Entry 1FFK (X-ray diffraction, 2.40 A resolution); this record covers chains 0 and V of the 29 polymer chains in the assembly.

Chain 0:
Molecule: 23S RRNA
Organism: Haloarcula marismortui
Sequence (2922 nucleotides; numbered 2 to 2923; the number before each row is that of its first residue):
     2 UUGGCUACUAUGCCAGCUGGUGGAUUGCUCGGCUCAGGCGCUGAUGAAGG
    52 ACGUGCCAAGCUGCGAUAAGCCAUGGGGAGCCGCACGGAGGCGAAGAACC
   102 AUGGAUUUCCGAAUGAGAAUCUCUCUAACAAUUGCUUCGCGCAAUGAGGA
   152 ACCCCGAGAACUGAAACAUCUCAGUAUCGGGAGGAACAGAAAACGCAAUG
   202 UGAUGUCGUUAGUAACCGCGAGUGAACGCGAUACAGCCCAAACCGAAGCC
   252 CUCACGGGCAAUGUGGUGUCAGGGCUACCUCUCAUCAGCCGACCGUCUCG
   302 ACGAAGUCUCUUGGAACAGAGCGUGAUACAGGGUGACAACCCCGUACUCG
   352 AGACCAGUACGACGUGCGGUAGUGCCAGAGUAGCGGGGGUUGGAUAUCCC
   402 UCGCGAAUAACGCAGGCAUCGACUGCGAAGGCUAAACACAACCUGAGACC
   452 GAUAGUGAACAAGUAGUGUGAACGAACGCUGCAAAGUACCCUCAGAAGGG
   502 AGGCGAAAUAGAGCAUGAAAUCAGUUGGCGAUCGAGCGACAGGGCAUACA
   552 AGGUCCCUCGACGAAUGACCGACGCGCGAGCGUCCAGUAAGACUCACGGG
   602 AAGCCGAUGUUCUGUCGUACGUUUUGAAAAACGAGCCAGGGAGUGUGUCU
   652 GCAUGGCAAGUCUAACCGGAGUAUCCGGGGAGGCACAGGGAAACCGACAU
   702 GGCCGCAGGGCUUUGCCCGAGGGCCGCCGUCUUCAAGGGCGGGGAGCCAU
   752 GUGGACACGACCCGAAUCCGGACGAUCUACGCAUGGACAAGAUGAAGCGU
   802 GCCGAAAGGCACGUGGAAGUCUGUUAGAGUUGGUGUCCUACAAUACCCUC
   852 UCGUGAUCUAUGUGUAGGGGUGAAAGGCCCAUCGAGUCCGGCAACAGCUG
   902 GUUCCAAUCGAAACAUGUCGAAGCAUGACCUCCGCCGAGGUAGUCUGUGA
   952 GGUAGAGCGACCGAUUGGUGUGUCCGCCUCCGAGAGGAGUCGGCACACCU
  1002 GUCAAACUCCAAACUUACAGACGCCGUUUGACGCGGGGAUUCCGGUGCGC
  1052 GGGGUAAGCCUGUGUACCAGGAGGGGAACAACCCAGAGAUAGGUUAAGGU
  1102 CCCCAAGUGUGGAUUAAGUGUAAUCCUCUGAAGGUGGUCUCGAGCCCUAG
  1152 ACAGCCGGGAGGUGAGCUUAGAAGCAGCUACCCUCUAAGAAAAGCGUAAC
  1202 AGCUUACCGGCCGAGGUUUGAGGCGCCCAAAAUGAUCGGGACUCAAAUCC
  1252 ACCACCGAGACCUGUCCGUACCACUCAUACUGGUAAUCGAGUAGAUUGGC
  1302 GCUCUAAUUGGAUGGAAGUAGGGGUGAAAACUCCUAUGGACCGAUUAGUG
  1352 ACGAAAAUCCUGGCCAUAGUAGCAGCGAUAGUCGGGUGAGAACCCCGACG
  1402 GCCUAAUGGAUAAGGGUUCCUCAGCACUGCUGAUCAGCUGAGGGUUAGCC
  1452 GGUCCUAAGUCAUACCGCAACUCGACUAUGACGAAAUGGGAAACGGGUUA
  1502 AUAUUCCCGUGCCACUAUGCAGUGAAAGUUGACGCCCUGGGGUCGAUCAC
  1552 GCUGGGCAUUCGCCCAGUCGAACCGUCCAACUCCGUGGAAGCCGUAAUGG
  1602 CAGGAAGCGGACGAACGGCGGCAUAGGGAAACGUGAUUCAACCUGGGGCC
  1652 CAUGAAAAGACGAGCAUAGUGUCCGUACCGAGAACCGACACAGGUGUCCA
  1702 UGGCGGCGAAAGCCAAGGCCUGUCGGGAGCAACCAACGUUAGGGAAUUCG
  1752 GCAAGUUAGUCCCGUACCUUCGGAAGAAGGGAUGCCUGCUCCGGAACGGA
  1802 GCAGGUCGCAGUGACUCGGAAGCUCGGACUGUCUAGUAACAACAUAGGUG
  1852 ACCGCAAAUCCGCAAGGACUCGUACGGUCACUGAAUCCUGCCCAGUGCAG
  1902 GUAUCUGAACACCUCGUACAAGAGGACGAAGGACCUGUCAACGGCGGGGG
  1952 UAACUAUGACCCUCUUAAGGUAGCGUAGUACCUUGCCGCAUCAGUAGCGG
  2002 CUUGCAUGAAUGGAUUAACCAGAGCUUCACUGUCCCAACGUUGGGCCCGG
  2052 UGAACUGUACAUUCCAGUGCGGAGUCUGGAGACACCCAGGGGGAAGCGAA
  2102 GACCCUAUGGAGCUUUACUGCAGGCUGUCGCUGAGACGUGGUCGCCGAUG
  2152 UGCAGCAUAGGUAGGAGACACUACACAGGUACCCGCGCUAGCGGGCCACC
  2202 GAGUCAACAGUGAAAUACUACCCGUCGGUGACUGCGACUCUCACUCCGGG
  2252 AGGAGGACACCGAUAGCCGGGCAGUUUGACUGGGGCGGUACGCGCUCGAA
  2302 AAGAUAUCGAGCGCGCCCUAUGGCUAUCUCAGCCGGGACAGAGACCCGGC
  2352 GAAGAGUGCAAGAGCAAAAGAUAGCUUGACAGUGUUCUUCCCAACGAGGA
  2402 ACGCUGACGCGAAAGCGUGGUCUAGCGAACCAAUUAGCCUGCUUGAUGCG
  2452 GGCAAUUGAUGACAGAAAAGCUACCCUAGGGAUAACAGAGUCGUCACUCG
  2502 CAAGAGCACAUAUCGACCGAGUGGCUUGCUACCUCGAUGUCGGUUCCCUC
  2552 CAUCCUGCCCGUGCAGAAGCGGGCAAGGGUGAGGUUGUUCGCCUAUUAAA
  2602 GGAGGUCGUGAGCUGGGUUUAGACCGUCGUGAGACAGGUCGGCUGCUAUC
  2652 UACUGGGUGUGUAAUGGUGUCUGACAAGAACGACCGUAUAGUACGAGAGG
  2702 AACUACGGUUGGUGGCCACUGGUGUACCGGUUGUUCGAGAGAGCACGUGC
  2752 CGGGUAGCCACGCCACACGGGGUAAGAGCUGAACGCAUCUAAGCUCGAAA
  2802 CCCACUUGGAAAAGAGACACCGCCGAGGUCCCGCGUACAAGACGCGGUCG
  2852 AUAGACUCGGGGUGUGCGCGUCGAGGUAACGAGACGUUAAGCCCACGAGC
  2902 ACUAACAGACCAAAGCCAUCAU
Not modelled in the structure: 2-9, 126-128, 715, 971-998, 1161-1206, 1560, 1952-1963, 2137-2236, 2339-2343, 2664-2666, 2915-2923
Differences from the reference sequence: conflict C560 (U3155 in 3377779)
Ion coordination: Mg2+ site 1: G627, A2483, C2534; K+: G2102, G2482, C2536; Mg2+ site 2: A2483, C2533, C2534

Chain V:
Protein: Ribosomal protein L32E
Organism: Haloarcula marismortui
UniProtKB: P12736 (RL32_HALMA); residues 1-143 here correspond to UniProt positions 98-240 (UniProt number = residue number + 97)
Amino-acid sequence (143 residues; each row starts with the number of its first residue):
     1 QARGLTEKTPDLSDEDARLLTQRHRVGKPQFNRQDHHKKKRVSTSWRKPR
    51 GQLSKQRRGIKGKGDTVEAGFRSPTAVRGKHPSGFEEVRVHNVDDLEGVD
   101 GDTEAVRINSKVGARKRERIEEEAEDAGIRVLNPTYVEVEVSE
Differences from the reference sequence: conflict Asn109 (Ala206 in P12736)

Chain 0 / chain V interface:
Residue-residue contacts - 36 pairs, chain 0 then chain V:
  G539(0) with Gly62(V), base contact
  A540(0) with Gly64(V), sugar contact
  C541(0) with Pro29(V), phosphate contact
  C617(0) with Gly62(V), base contact
  C621(0) with Ser54(V), phosphate contact
  G622(0) with Gly51(V), phosphate contact; Ser54(V), phosphate contact
  U623(0) with Gly51(V), phosphate contact
  C638(0) with Lys40(V), phosphate contact; Arg41(V), phosphate contact
  C906(0) with Arg47(V), phosphate contact; Lys48(V), phosphate contact
  A908(0) with Glu68(V), phosphate contact
  A1073(0) with Ile60(V), phosphate contact
  G1074(0) with Ile60(V), phosphate contact; Lys61(V), phosphate contact
  G1089(0) with Gly70(V), base contact
  C1267(0) with Pro74(V), phosphate contact
  C1268(0) with Gly70(V), base contact; Pro74(V), sugar contact; Thr75(V), phosphate contact
  G1312(0) with Val112(V), sugar contact
  A1313(0) with Gly113(V), phosphate contact
  U1314(0) with Gly113(V), phosphate contact
  G1315(0) with Ala114(V), phosphate contact; Lys116(V), base contact
  G1316(0) with Ala114(V), phosphate contact
  U1326(0) with Gly79(V), phosphate contact
  G1327(0) with Arg78(V), phosphate contact; Gly79(V), phosphate contact
  A1328(0) with Glu68(V), base contact; Ala69(V), base contact; Arg72(V), phosphate contact
  A1330(0) with Trp46(V), phosphate contact
  C1334(0) with Asn109(V), phosphate contact
  C1335(0) with Ser110(V), phosphate contact
Interface residues without a listed pair, chain 0 (34 interface residues in all): A552, A639, A907, A1090, G1260, G1290, A1317, A1331
Interface residues without a listed pair, chain V (37 interface residues in all): Gln30, Ser45, Arg50, Lys55, Gly59, Val67, Phe71, Ser73, Lys111, Arg115, Asn133

In short:
34 residues of chain 0 face 37 of chain V across their interface. The Mg2+ site 1 is built by G627(0),
A2483(0) and C2534(0). G2102(0), G2482(0) and C2536(0) coordinate K+.
Here chain 0 is 23S RRNA and chain V is Ribosomal protein L32E, both from Haloarcula marismortui. Entry 1FFK
(Crystal structure of the large ribosomal subunit from haloarcula marismortui at 2.4 angstrom resolution) was
determined by X-ray diffraction.
